PDB entry 4OM3 | X-ray diffraction, 2.85 A resolution | chains C and D of the 4 polymer chains in the assembly

[Chain C (and D)]
Protein: Transducin-like enhancer protein 1
Source organism: Homo sapiens
Notes: fragment: TLE Q-domain; chain D of this document is another copy of the same molecule, construct and numbering; everything in this record applies to it too
Reference sequence: Q04724 (TLE1_HUMAN); numbering as in UniProt (aligned over 15-156)
Sequence (147 residues; numbered 10 to 156; the number before each row is that of its first residue):
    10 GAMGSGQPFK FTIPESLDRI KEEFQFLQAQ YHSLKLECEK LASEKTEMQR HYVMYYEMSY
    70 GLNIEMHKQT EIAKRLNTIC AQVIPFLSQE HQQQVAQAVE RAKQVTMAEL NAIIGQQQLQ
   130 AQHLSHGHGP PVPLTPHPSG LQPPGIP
Disordered / not traced: 10-18, 136-156 (chain D: 10-19, 134, 143-156)
Differences from the reference sequence: expression tag (10-14)
From the paper describing this entry:
  - self-association interface (contacts with another copy of this molecule); pairs are residue here / residue on that copy: Glu118-Arg84 (salt bridge), Ile29
  - mutagenesis - L26D/I29D: unchanged binding to TCF3
  - mutagenesis - L26D/I29D: unchanged binding to TCF4

[Interface between chain C and chain D]
Residue-residue contacts - 13 pairs, chain C then chain D:
  Phe20(C) - Glu32(D)
  Phe20(C) - Phe35(D)  hydrophobic
  Phe20(C) - Leu36(D)  hydrophobic
  Thr21(C) - Glu32(D)  hydrogen bond (backbone-side chain)
  Ile22(C) - Ile29(D)
  Ile22(C) - Glu32(D)
  Ser25(C) - Arg28(D)
  Ser25(C) - Ile29(D)
  Leu26(C) - Ile29(D)  hydrophobic
  Arg28(C) - Phe20(D)
  Ile29(C) - Ile22(D)  hydrophobic
  Ile29(C) - Ser25(D)
  Glu32(C) - Ile22(D)
Also at the interface, not in a pair above, chain C (9 interface residues in all): Lys19
Also at the interface, not in a pair above, chain D (11 interface residues in all): Thr21, Leu26, Phe33

[Summary]
9 residues of chain C and 11 residues of chain D are in contact; the contacts include 1 hydrogen bond. The
hydrogen-bonded pair is Thr21(C)-Glu32(D). From the paper: L26D/I29D of chain C leave binding to TCF3
unchanged; a self-association interface involving Ile29(C) and Glu118(C).
Both chains are Transducin-like enhancer protein 1 (Homo sapiens). Entry 4OM3 (Crystal structure of human TLE1
Q-domain residues 20-156) was determined by X-ray diffraction (same publication as 4OM2).
